PDB entry 7EUL | X-ray diffraction, 1.45 A resolution | chain A

== Chain A ==
Molecule: N(omega)-hydroxy-L-arginine amidinohydrolase
Organism: Streptomyces lavendulae
Notes: EC 3.5.3.25; fragment: N(omega)-hydroxy-L-arginine amidinohydrolase
UniProtKB: D2Z025 (DCSB_STRLA); numbering as in UniProt (aligned over 1-273)
Chain sequence (281 residues; numbered 1 to 281; the number before each row is that of its first residue):
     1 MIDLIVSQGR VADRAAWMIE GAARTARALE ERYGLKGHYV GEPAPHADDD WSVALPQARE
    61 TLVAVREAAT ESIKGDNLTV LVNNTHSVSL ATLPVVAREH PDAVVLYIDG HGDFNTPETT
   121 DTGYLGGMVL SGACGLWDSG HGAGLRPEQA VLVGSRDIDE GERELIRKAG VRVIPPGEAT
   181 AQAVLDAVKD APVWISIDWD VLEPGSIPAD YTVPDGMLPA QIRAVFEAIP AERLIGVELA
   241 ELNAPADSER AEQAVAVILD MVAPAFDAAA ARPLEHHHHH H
Unresolved in the structure: 271-281
Differences from the reference sequence: engineered mutation His86 (Cys in D2Z025), Ser196 (His in D2Z025); expression tag (274-281)
UniProt features mapped onto this chain:
  - binding site (Mn(2+)): Asp109, His111, Asp113, Asp198, Asp200
Bound ions: Mn2+ site 1: His86, Asp109, Asp113, Asp198; Mn2+ site 2: Asp109, His111, Asp200; Mg2+ near Asp186 (its only coordinating residue here); Mn2+ site 3: Asp198, Asp200, Glu241

== Overview ==
The Mn2+ site 1 is built by His86, Asp109, Asp113 and Asp198. The Mn2+ site 2 is built by Asp109, His111 and
Asp200. From UniProt: 5 Mn2+-binding residues.
Chain A is N(omega)-hydroxy-L-arginine amidinohydrolase (Streptomyces lavendulae); the structure, Crystal
structure of C86H-H196S mutant of N(omega)-hydroxy-L-arginine hydrolase, was determined by X-ray diffraction
together with 7EUK, 7EUN and 7EUQ from the same study.
